6FSZ - chains EE and HH of the 15 polymer chains in the assembly; structure by electron microscopy, 4.60 A resolution (low resolution: residue-level contacts below are approximate; hydrogen-bond / salt-bridge calls are withheld).

# Chain EE
Molecule: Exosome complex component RRP42
Source organism: Saccharomyces cerevisiae (strain ATCC 204508 / S288c)
UniProt: Q12277 (RRP42_YEAST); residues 1-265 here = UniProt positions 1-265
Amino-acid sequence (267 residues; numbered -1 to 265; the number before each row is that of its first residue; numbers below 1 keep their minus sign (Gly-1 is residue -1)):
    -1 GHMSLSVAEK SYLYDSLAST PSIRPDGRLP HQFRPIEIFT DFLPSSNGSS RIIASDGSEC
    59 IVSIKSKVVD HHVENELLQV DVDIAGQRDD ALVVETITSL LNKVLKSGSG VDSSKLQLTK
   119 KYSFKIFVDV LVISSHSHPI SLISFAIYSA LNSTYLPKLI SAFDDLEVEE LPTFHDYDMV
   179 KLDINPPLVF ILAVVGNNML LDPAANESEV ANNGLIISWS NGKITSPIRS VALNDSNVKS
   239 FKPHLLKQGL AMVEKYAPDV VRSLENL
Sequence notes: expression tag (-1 to 0); conflict Ile138 (Val in Q12277)

# Chain HH
Molecule: Exosome complex component RRP4
Source organism: Saccharomyces cerevisiae (strain ATCC 204508 / S288c)
UniProt: P38792 (RRP4_YEAST); residue numbers follow UniProt; this construct covers 1-359
Amino-acid sequence (361 residues; row label = number of the first residue in the row; numbers below 1 keep their minus sign (Arg-1 is residue -1)):
    -1 RSMSEVITIT KRNGAFQNSS NLSYNNTGIS DDENDEEDIY MHDVNSASKS ESDSQIVTPG
    59 ELVTDDPIWM RGHGTYFLDN MTYSSVAGTV SRVNRLLSVI PLKGRYAPET GDHVVGRIAE
   119 VGNKRWKVDI GGKQHAVLML GSVNLPGGIL RRKSESDELQ MRSFLKEGDL LNAEVQSLFQ
   179 DGSASLHTRS LKYGKLRNGM FCQVPSSLIV RAKNHTHNLP GNITVVLGVN GYIWLRKTSQ
   239 MDLARDTPSA NNSSSIKSTG PTGAVSLNPS ITRLEEESSW QIYSDENDPS ISNNIRQAIC
   299 RYANVIKALA FCEIGITQQR IVSAYEASMV YSNVGELIEK NVMESIGSDI LTAEKMRGNG
   359 N
Disordered / not traced: -1 to 1, 18-49, 246-275, 357-359
Sequence notes: expression tag (-1 to 0)
Swiss-Prot annotation at these positions:
  - modified residue: Ser2 (N-acetylserine), Ser28 (Phosphoserine), Ser268 (Phosphoserine)
  - mutagenesis: Leu136 (L136P: In RRP4-1; temperature-sensitive(ts) lethal mutation)

# How chain EE and chain HH interact
Contacting residue pairs (61):
  Ser2(EE) - Arg115(HH)
  Leu3(EE) - Arg115(HH)
  Ser4(EE) - Gly166(HH)
  Ser4(EE) - Asp167(HH)
  Val5(EE) - Lys164(HH)
  Val5(EE) - Asp167(HH)
  Val5(EE) - Asp283(HH)
  Ala6(EE) - Asp283(HH)
  Ala6(EE) - Asn285(HH)
  Glu7(EE) - Leu168(HH)
  Glu7(EE) - Phe199(HH)
  Glu7(EE) - Trp232(HH)
  Tyr10(EE) - Gly197(HH)
  Tyr10(EE) - Asn285(HH)
  Tyr10(EE) - Arg294(HH)
  Asp13(EE) - Arg294(HH)
  Ser14(EE) - Arg294(HH)
  Ser17(EE) - Asn291(HH)
  Pro19(EE) - Asn291(HH)
  Ile21(EE) - Asn291(HH)
  Ile21(EE) - Arg294(HH)
  Ile21(EE) - Gln295(HH)
  Arg22(EE) - Cys298(HH)
  Pro23(EE) - Cys298(HH)
  Asp24(EE) - Asn302(HH)
  Gly25(EE) - Val332(HH)
  Gly25(EE) - Gly333(HH)
  Arg26(EE) - Gly333(HH)
  His29(EE) - Glu3(HH)
  His29(EE) - Val4(HH)
  Gln30(EE) - Glu3(HH)
  Gln30(EE) - Val4(HH)
  Phe31(EE) - Val4(HH)
  Phe31(EE) - Ile5(HH)
  Arg32(EE) - Ile5(HH)
  Pro33(EE) - Thr6(HH)
  Pro33(EE) - Ile336(HH)
  Ile34(EE) - Thr6(HH)
  Ile36(EE) - Ile7(HH)
  Ile36(EE) - Arg10(HH)
  Phe37(EE) - Arg10(HH)
  Phe37(EE) - Asn11(HH)
  Phe37(EE) - Ala13(HH)
  Phe37(EE) - Phe14(HH)
  Thr38(EE) - Arg10(HH)
  Thr38(EE) - Asn11(HH)
  Thr38(EE) - Gly12(HH)
  Thr38(EE) - Ala13(HH)
  Asp39(EE) - Gly12(HH)
  Phe40(EE) - Ala13(HH)
  Phe40(EE) - Phe14(HH)
  Arg49(EE) - Phe14(HH)
  Tyr254(EE) - Val4(HH)
  Val258(EE) - Val4(HH)
  Val258(EE) - Ile5(HH)
  Val258(EE) - Ile7(HH)
  Ser261(EE) - Ile7(HH)
  Ser261(EE) - Lys9(HH)
  Leu262(EE) - Ile7(HH)
  Asn264(EE) - Lys9(HH)
  Leu265(EE) - Lys9(HH)
Interface residues without a listed pair, chain EE (36 interface residues in all): Glu35
Interface residues without a listed pair, chain HH (37 interface residues in all): Thr8, Asn16, Glu165, Leu194, Arg195, Met198, Ile297, Lys338

# Summary
36 residues of chain EE and 37 residues of chain HH are in contact. UniProt lists one mutagenesis site on
chain HH.
Chain EE is Exosome complex component RRP42 and chain HH is Exosome complex component RRP4, both from
Saccharomyces cerevisiae (strain ATCC 204508 / S288c); the structure, Structure of the nuclear RNA exosome,
was determined by electron microscopy.
